6HVA - chains A and G of the 28 polymer chains in the assembly; structure by X-ray diffraction, 2.90 A resolution.

Chain A:
Protein: Proteasome subunit alpha type-2
Source organism: Saccharomyces cerevisiae S288C
Notes: EC 3.4.25.1
UniProtKB: P23639 (PSA2_YEAST); residue numbers follow UniProt; this construct covers 1-250
Amino-acid sequence (250 residues; each row starts with the number of its first residue):
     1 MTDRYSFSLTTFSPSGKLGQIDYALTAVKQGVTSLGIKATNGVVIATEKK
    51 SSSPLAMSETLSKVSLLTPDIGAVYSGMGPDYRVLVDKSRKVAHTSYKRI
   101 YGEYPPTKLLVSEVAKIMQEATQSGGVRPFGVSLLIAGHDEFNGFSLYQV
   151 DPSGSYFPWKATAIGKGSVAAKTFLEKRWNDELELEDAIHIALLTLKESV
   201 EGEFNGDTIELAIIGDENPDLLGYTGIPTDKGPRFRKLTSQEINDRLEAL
Curated features (UniProtKB/Swiss-Prot):
  - cross-link: Lys108 (Glycyl lysine isopeptide (Lys-Gly) (interchain with G-Cter in ubiquitin))

Chain G:
Protein: Proteasome subunit alpha type-1
Source organism: Saccharomyces cerevisiae S288C
Notes: EC 3.4.25.1
UniProtKB: P21243 (PSA1_YEAST); residues -8 to 243 here correspond to UniProt positions 1-252 (UniProt number = residue number + 9)
Amino-acid sequence (252 residues; each row starts with the number of its first residue; numbers below 1 keep their minus sign (Met-8 is residue -8)):
    -8 MSGAAAASAAGYDRHITIFSPEGRLYQVEYAFKATNQTNINSLAVRGKDC
    42 TVVISQKKVPDKLLDPTTVSYIFCISRTIGMVVNGPIPDARNAALRAKAE
    92 AAEFRYKYGYDMPCDVLAKRMANLSQIYTQRAYMRPLGVILTFVSVDEEL
   142 GPSIYKTDPAGYYVGYKATATGPKQQEITTNLENHFKKSKIDHINEESWE
   192 KVVEFAITHMIDALGTEFSKNDLEVGVATKDKFFTLSAENIEERLVAIAE
   242 QD
Not modelled in the structure: -8 to 1, 243
Bound ions: Mg2+: Thr8, Tyr119, Arg122, Met125

Chain A / chain G interface:
Contacting residue pairs (64; chain A residue first):
  Thr2(A) with Tyr124(G)
  Asp3(A) with Tyr124(G)
  Tyr5(A) with Ile7(G); Ala123(G), hydrophobic; Tyr124(G), hydrophobic
  Leu9(A) with Ile9(G), hydrophobic; Ala123(G), hydrophobic
  Gln20(A) with Ile9(G); Phe10(G), hydrogen bond (side chain-backbone)
  Tyr23(A) with Phe10(G); Ser11(G); Pro12(G), hydrophobic; Gly14(G)
  Ala24(A) with Phe10(G), hydrophobic
  Thr26(A) with Pro12(G); Glu13(G)
  Ala27(A) with Gly14(G)
  Ser52(A) with Tyr153(G)
  Pro54(A) with Lys158(G); Glu174(G)
  Leu55(A) with Tyr157(G); Lys158(G), hydrogen bond (backbone-backbone); Ala159(G); Thr170(G); Glu174(G); Phe177(G), hydrophobic
  Ala56(A) with Gly156(G); Tyr157(G), hydrophobic
  Met57(A) with Arg37(G); Val155(G); Gly156(G), hydrogen bond (backbone-backbone); Tyr157(G); Lys158(G)
  Thr60(A) with Tyr146(G); Val155(G); Gly156(G), hydrogen bond (side chain-backbone)
  Leu61(A) with Tyr153(G)
  Met78(A) with Phe10(G), hydrophobic; Leu16(G), hydrophobic
  Pro80(A) with Gln117(G); Ala151(G); Gly152(G); Tyr153(G)
  Asp81(A) with Gln117(G)
  Arg83(A) with Ala113(G), hydrogen bond (side chain-backbone); Asn114(G); Gly152(G), hydrogen bond (side chain-backbone); Tyr154(G)
  Val84(A) with Asn114(G); Gln117(G)
  Asp87(A) with Lys110(G), salt bridge; Asn114(G)
  Gly126(A) with Arg122(G); Ala123(G), hydrogen bond (backbone-backbone)
  Val127(A) with Gln121(G); Arg122(G)
  Arg128(A) with Thr8(G); Phe10(G); Leu16(G); Thr120(G), hydrogen bond (side chain-backbone); Gln121(G), hydrogen bond (backbone-backbone)
  Pro129(A) with Phe10(G)
  Phe130(A) with Gln121(G)
  Gly131(A) with Phe10(G)
Interface residues without a listed pair, chain A (30 interface residues in all): Ser53, Ala121
Interface residues without a listed pair, chain G (33 interface residues in all): Leu173

In short:
The interface between chain A and chain G involves 30 residues on one side and 33 on the other; the contacts
include 9 hydrogen bonds and 1 salt bridge. Among the polar pairs are Asp87(A)-Lys110(G), Gln20(A)-Phe10(G)
and Thr60(A)-Gly156(G). Thr8(G), Tyr119(G), Arg122(G) and Met125(G) coordinate Mg2+.
Here chain A is Proteasome subunit alpha type-2 and chain G is Proteasome subunit alpha type-1, both from
Saccharomyces cerevisiae S288C. Entry 6HVA (Yeast 20S proteasome with human beta2i (1-53) in complex with 13)
was determined by X-ray diffraction (same publication as 6HTB, 6HTC, 6HTD, 6HTP, 6HTR, 6HUB and 30 further
entries).
